Entry 1EVR (X-ray diffraction, 1.90 A resolution); this record covers chains I and J of the 12 polymer chains in the assembly.

== Chain I ==
Molecule: Insulin
UniProt: P01308 (INS_HUMAN); residues 1-21 here correspond to UniProt positions 90-110 (UniProt number = residue number + 89)
Chain sequence (21 residues; numbered 1 to 21; the number before each row is that of its first residue):
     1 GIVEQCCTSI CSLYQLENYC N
Cystine bridges: C6-C11
Ligand contacts: resorcinol (RCO): C6, S9, I10, C11, L16

== Chain J ==
Molecule: Insulin
UniProt: P01308 (INS_HUMAN); residues 1-30 here correspond to UniProt positions 25-54 (UniProt number = residue number + 24)
Chain sequence (30 residues; each row starts with the number of its first residue):
     1 FVNQHLCGSH LVEALYLVCG ERGFFYTPKT
Unresolved in the structure: 30
Ion coordination: Na+: F1, N3; Zn2+: H10 (together with chloride ion) (shared with 1 residue of chain B; 1 residue of chain F)
Ligand contacts:
  - resorcinol (RCO), molecule 1: F1, N3, L6
  - resorcinol (RCO), molecule 2: V2, H5, L6
  - resorcinol (RCO), molecule 3: C7, H10, L11, A14

== Interface between chain I and chain J ==
Inter-chain disulfides: C7(I)-C7(J), C20(I)-C19(J)
Contacting residue pairs (25):
  I2(I) - L15(J)  hydrophobic
  I2(I) - Y26(J)  hydrophobic
  V3(I) - Q4(J)
  V3(I) - Y26(J)
  C6(I) - C7(J)
  C6(I) - L11(J)  hydrophobic
  C7(I) - C7(J)  disulfide
  C7(I) - L11(J)  hydrophobic
  L13(I) - V18(J)  hydrophobic
  L16(I) - L11(J)  hydrophobic
  L16(I) - A14(J)  hydrophobic
  L16(I) - L15(J)
  E17(I) - V18(J)
  E17(I) - R22(J)  salt bridge
  Y19(I) - L15(J)  hydrophobic
  Y19(I) - F24(J)
  Y19(I) - F25(J)  hydrogen bond (backbone-backbone)
  C20(I) - C19(J)  disulfide
  C20(I) - R22(J)
  C20(I) - G23(J)
  C20(I) - F25(J)
  N21(I) - R22(J)
  N21(I) - G23(J)  hydrogen bond (backbone-backbone)
  N21(I) - F24(J)  hydrogen bond (side chain-backbone)
  N21(I) - F25(J)
Also at the interface, not in a pair above, chain I (11 interface residues in all): N18
Also at the interface, not in a pair above, chain J (14 interface residues in all): T27, P28

== Summary ==
The interface between chain I and chain J involves 11 residues on one side and 14 on the other; the contacts
include 2 disulfide bonds, 3 hydrogen bonds and 1 salt bridge. Polar pairs include E17(I)-R22(J),
N21(I)-F24(J) and Y19(I)-F25(J).
Here chain I is Insulin and chain J is Insulin. Entry 1EVR (The structure of the resorcinol/insulin R6
hexamer) was determined by X-ray diffraction together with 1EV3 and 1EV6 from the same study.
